8UFU - chains A and B; structure by X-ray diffraction, 2.05 A resolution.

# Chain A (and B)
Protein: Nitric oxide synthase, endothelial
Source organism: Homo sapiens
Notes: EC 1.14.13.39; chain B of this document is another copy of the same molecule, construct and numbering; everything in this record applies to it too
UniProt: P29474 (NOS3_HUMAN), isoform P29474-3; residues 41-480 here = UniProt positions 41-480
Chain sequence (440 residues; row label = number of the first residue in the row):
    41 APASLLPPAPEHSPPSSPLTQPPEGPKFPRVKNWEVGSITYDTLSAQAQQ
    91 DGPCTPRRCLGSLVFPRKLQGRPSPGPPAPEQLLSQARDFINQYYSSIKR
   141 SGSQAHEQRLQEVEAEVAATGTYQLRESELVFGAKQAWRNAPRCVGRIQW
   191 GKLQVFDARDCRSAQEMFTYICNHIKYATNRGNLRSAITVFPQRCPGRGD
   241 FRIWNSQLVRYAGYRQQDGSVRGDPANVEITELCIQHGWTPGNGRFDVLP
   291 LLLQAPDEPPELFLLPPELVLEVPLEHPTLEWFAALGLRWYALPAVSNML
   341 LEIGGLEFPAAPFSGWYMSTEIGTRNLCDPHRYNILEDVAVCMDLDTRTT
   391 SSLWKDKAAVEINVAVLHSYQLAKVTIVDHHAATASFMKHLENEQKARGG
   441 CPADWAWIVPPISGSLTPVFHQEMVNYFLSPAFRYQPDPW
Disordered / not traced: 41-67, 108-119 (chain B: 41-67, 107-118)
Construct notes: variant E298 (Asp in P29474)
Swiss-Prot annotation at these positions:
  - binding site (Zn(2+)): C94, C99
  - binding site ((6R)-L-erythro-5,6,7,8-tetrahydrobiopterin): S102, R365, A446, W447, F460
  - binding site (heme b): C184, Y475
  - binding site (L-arginine): Q247, W356, Y357, E361, N366
  - modified residue: S114 (Phosphoserine)
  - natural variant: E298 (D298E: this construct carries the variant), R474 (R474C: Found in a colorectal cancer sample)
  - mutagenesis: S114 (S114A: Reduced nitrite (NO) production)
Bound ions: Zn2+ site 1: C94, C99 (shared with C94(B), C99(B) of chain B); heme Fe near C184 (its only coordinating residue here); Zn2+ site 2: D369 (shared with H461(B) of chain B); Ca2+ near D384 (its only coordinating residue here); Zn2+ site 3: H461 (shared with D369(B) of chain B)
Residues lining bound ligands:
  - heme (HEM): W178, A181, R183, C184, V185, G186, L193, S226, M339, F353, S354, G355, W356, M358, E361, R365, V418, W447, F473, Y475
  - WRI ((7M)-7-[(9S)-9-amino-6,7,8,9-tetrahydro-5H-benzo[7]annulen-2-yl]-4-methylquinolin-2-amine), molecule 1: W74, W445, F460, H461
  - WRI, molecule 2: S102, V104, F105, D369, H371, A446, W447
  - WRI, molecule 3: P334, V336, F353, G355, W356, Y357, M358, E361, R365, W447
Reported in the primary citation:
  - Zn2+ coordination: D369, H461

# How chain A and chain B interact
Residue-residue contacts (108; chain A residue first):
  P69(A) with R98(B)
  W74(A) with V104(B); F105(B), hydrophobic; H371(B)
  E75(A) with P370(B); H371(B)
  A86(A) with R97(B), hydrogen bond (backbone-side chain)
  A88(A) with R97(B), hydrogen bond (backbone-side chain)
  D91(A) with P96(B)
  G92(A) with P96(B), hydrogen bond (backbone-backbone)
  C94(A) with C94(B), hydrophobic; T95(B); P96(B); C99(B), hydrophobic
  T95(A) with C94(B)
  P96(A) with D91(B); G92(B), hydrogen bond (backbone-backbone); C94(B)
  R97(A) with S85(B); A86(B), hydrogen bond (side chain-backbone); A88(B); Y467(B)
  R98(A) with P69(B); V465(B); N466(B)
  C99(A) with C94(B), hydrophobic; C99(B), hydrophobic; M464(B); V465(B); N466(B), hydrogen bond (backbone-backbone)
  L100(A) with P69(B), hydrophobic; V465(B), hydrophobic
  S102(A) with W445(B); E463(B); M464(B), hydrogen bond (side chain-backbone)
  L103(A) with R70(B); E463(B)
  V104(A) with W74(B); E463(B), hydrogen bond (backbone-side chain)
  F105(A) with W74(B), hydrophobic
  T364(A) with S455(B)
  D369(A) with H461(B), salt bridge
  P370(A) with E75(B)
  H371(A) with E75(B); H461(B)
  T390(A) with D419(B), hydrogen bond; H421(B)
  S391(A) with L407(B); Q411(B); D419(B), hydrogen bond (backbone-side chain)
  L393(A) with N403(B); V404(B); L407(B), hydrophobic; H420(B)
  K395(A) with H421(B); L456(B)
  D396(A) with V400(B); H420(B), salt bridge; H421(B), salt bridge; S453(B), hydrogen bond; L456(B)
  K397(A) with V400(B); E401(B), salt bridge; V404(B)
  A399(A) with L456(B), hydrophobic
  V400(A) with L393(B); K397(B)
  E401(A) with K397(B)
  N403(A) with L393(B)
  V404(A) with L393(B), hydrophobic; K397(B)
  L407(A) with S391(B); L393(B), hydrophobic
  Q411(A) with S391(B), hydrogen bond
  D419(A) with T390(B), hydrogen bond; S391(B), hydrogen bond (side chain-backbone)
  H420(A) with L393(B); D396(B), salt bridge
  H421(A) with T390(B); K395(B); D396(B), salt bridge
  W445(A) with S102(B); A446(B), hydrophobic
  A446(A) with W445(B), hydrophobic
  P451(A) with S453(B); G454(B), hydrogen bond (backbone-backbone); S455(B), hydrogen bond (backbone-backbone)
  S453(A) with D396(B), hydrogen bond; P451(B); S453(B)
  G454(A) with P451(B), hydrogen bond (backbone-backbone)
  S455(A) with T364(B); P451(B), hydrogen bond (backbone-backbone)
  L456(A) with K395(B); D396(B); A399(B), hydrophobic
  H461(A) with D369(B), salt bridge; H371(B)
  E463(A) with S102(B); L103(B); V104(B), hydrogen bond (side chain-backbone)
  M464(A) with S102(B), hydrogen bond (backbone-side chain)
  V465(A) with R98(B); C99(B); L100(B), hydrophobic
  N466(A) with R98(B); C99(B), hydrogen bond (backbone-backbone)
  Y467(A) with R97(B)
Interface residues without a listed pair, chain A (60 interface residues in all): R70, S85, Q87, G101, R107, S392, A422, I452, F460
Interface residues without a listed pair, chain B (62 interface residues in all): F68, Q90, G101, C368, L376, S392, A422, I452, F460

# In short
The interface between chain A and chain B involves 60 residues on one side and 62 on the other; the contacts
include 22 hydrogen bonds and 7 salt bridges. Among the polar pairs are D369(A)-H461(B), D396(A)-H420(B) and
D396(A)-H421(B). From the paper: Zn2+ coordination by D369(A) and H461(A).
Both chains are Nitric oxide synthase, endothelial (Homo sapiens). Entry 8UFU (Structure of human endothelial
nitric oxide synthase heme domain in complex with
7-(9-amino-6,7,8,9-tetrahydro-5H-benzo[7]annulen-2-yl)-4-methylquinolin-2-amine) was determined by X-ray
diffraction together with 8UFP, 8UFQ, 8UFR, 8UFS and 8UFT from the same study.
